7SZY - chain A; structure by X-ray diffraction, 2.40 A resolution.

Chain A:
Molecule: NS1 protein
Source organism: Human parvovirus B19
UniProtKB: A3F778 (A3F778_PAVHB); numbering as in UniProt (aligned over 2-176)
Chain sequence (176 residues; numbered 1 to 176; the number before each row is that of its first residue):
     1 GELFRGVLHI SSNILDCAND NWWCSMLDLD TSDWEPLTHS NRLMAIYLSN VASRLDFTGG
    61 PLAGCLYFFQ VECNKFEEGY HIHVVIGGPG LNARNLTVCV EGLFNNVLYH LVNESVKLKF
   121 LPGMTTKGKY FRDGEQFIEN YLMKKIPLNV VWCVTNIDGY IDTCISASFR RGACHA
Not modelled in the structure: 1, 176
Construct notes: expression tag (1)
Reported in the primary citation:
  - binding site for citric acid: His81, His83, Lys119, Tyr130, Tyr141
  - catalytic residues: His81, His83
  - catalytic residues: Tyr141, Lys145 (proposed by the authors, not directly observed)
  - contacts within the chain: Tyr141-Lys145 (hydrogen bond)
  - conformationally variable residues (order/disorder transition): Pro147 to Leu148
  - specificity-determining residues: Arg5, Phe131, Asp133 (proposed by the authors, not directly observed)
  - binding site for citric acid: Met124 to Tyr130 (proposed by the authors, not directly observed)

Summary:
The paper reports catalytic residues His81, His83 and Tyr141 among others; a binding site for citric acid at
His81, His83 and Lys119 among others.
Chain A is NS1 protein (Human parvovirus B19); the structure, High-resolution structure of the nuclease domain
from the main replication protein NS1 of Human Parvovirus B19, was determined by X-ray diffraction, deposited
together with 7SZX.
